PDB entry 6MRJ | X-ray diffraction, 2.80 A resolution | chains A and M of the 6 polymer chains in the assembly

[Chain A]
Molecule: Nickel-responsive regulator
From: Helicobacter pylori (strain ATCC 700392 / 26695)
UniProtKB: O25896 (NIKR_HELPY); residues 1-148 here = UniProt positions 1-148
Amino-acid sequence (148 residues; row label = number of the first residue in the row):
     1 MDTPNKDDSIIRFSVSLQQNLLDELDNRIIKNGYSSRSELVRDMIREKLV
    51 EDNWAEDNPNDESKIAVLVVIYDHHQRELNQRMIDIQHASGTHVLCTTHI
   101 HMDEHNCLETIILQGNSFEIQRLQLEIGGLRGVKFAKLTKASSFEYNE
Unresolved in the structure: 1-7, 142-148
Swiss-Prot annotation at these positions:
  - binding site (Ni(2+)): His-88, His-99, His-101, Cys-107
Bound ions: Ni2+ site 1: His-88 (shared with 3 residues of chain D); Ni2+ site 2: His-99, His-101, Cys-107 (shared with 1 residue of chain D); Mg2+: Leu-130, Val-133 (shared with 2 residues of chain B)

[Chain M]
Molecule: 36-nt DNA strand
Sequence (36 nucleotides; each row starts with the number of its first residue; numbering starts at 0):
     0 CCAGATATAACACTAATTCATTTTAAATAATAATTA

[How chain A and chain M interact]
Contacting residue pairs (13; chain A residue first):
  Ile-10(A) with DT5(M), phosphate contact
  Arg-12(A) with DA6(M), hydrogen bond to the base; DT7(M), hydrogen bond to the base
  Ser-14(A) with DA9(M), base contact
  Ser-36(A) with DA6(M), phosphate contact; DT7(M), phosphate contact
  Arg-37(A) with DT7(M), hydrogen bond to the phosphate; DA8(M), salt bridge to the phosphate
  Ser-38(A) with DA6(M), sugar contact; DT7(M), hydrogen bond to the phosphate
  Arg-42(A) with DA6(M), salt bridge to the phosphate
  Gln-76(A) with DT17(M), phosphate contact
  Arg-77(A) with DT17(M), phosphate contact

[Summary]
9 residues of chain A and 6 residues of chain M are in contact, with 4 hydrogen bonds and 2 salt bridges.
Among the polar pairs are Arg-12(A)/DA6(M), Arg-12(A)/DT7(M) and Arg-37(A)/DT7(M). Curated annotation
(UniProt) lists 4 Ni2+-binding residues on chain A.
Here chain A is Nickel-responsive regulator (Helicobacter pylori (strain ATCC 700392 / 26695)) and chain M is
a 36-nt DNA strand. Entry 6MRJ (Crystal structure of H.pylori NikR in complex with DNA) was determined by
X-ray diffraction.
